PDB entry 1XWJ | X-ray diffraction, 2.60 A resolution | chains A and B

== Chain A ==
Protein: Vinculin
Organism: Gallus gallus
Reference sequence: P12003 (VINC_CHICK); residue numbers follow UniProt; this construct covers 1-258
Amino-acid sequence (280 residues; numbered -21 to 258; the number before each row is that of its first residue; numbers below 1 keep their minus sign (Met-21 is residue -21)):
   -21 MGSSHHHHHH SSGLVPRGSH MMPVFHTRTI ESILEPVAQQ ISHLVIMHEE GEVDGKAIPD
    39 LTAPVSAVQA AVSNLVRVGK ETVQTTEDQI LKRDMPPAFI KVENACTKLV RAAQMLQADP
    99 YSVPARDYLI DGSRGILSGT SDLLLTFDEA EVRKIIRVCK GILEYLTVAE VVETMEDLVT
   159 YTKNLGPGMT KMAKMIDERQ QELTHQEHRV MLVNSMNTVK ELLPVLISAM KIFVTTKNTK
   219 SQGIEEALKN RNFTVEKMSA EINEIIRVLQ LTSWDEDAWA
Disordered / not traced: -21 to -2, 252-258
Differences from the reference sequence: expression tag (-21 to 0)

== Chain B ==
Protein: Talin
Reference sequence: Q8AWI0 (Q8AWI0_CHICK); residues 1945-1970 here correspond to UniProt positions 1944-1969 (UniProt number = residue number - 1)
Amino-acid sequence (26 residues; each row starts with the number of its first residue):
  1945 YTKKELIESA RKVSEKVSHV LAALQA
Disordered / not traced: 1945-1946
Reported in the primary citation:
  - contacts within the chain: Lys1956-Lys1960 (hydrogen bond)
  - mutagenesis - L1950A, V1957A, V1961A, V1964A, L1965A: decreased binding to Vinculin (chain A)
  - mutagenesis - K1960A: increased binding to Vinculin (chain A)

== Interface between chain A and chain B ==
Pairs across the interface (44; chain A residue first):
  Thr7(A) with Ile1951(B)
  Ser10(A) with Arg1955(B), hydrogen bond
  Ile11(A) with Ile1951(B); Ala1954(B); Arg1955(B); Ser1958(B), hydrogen bond (backbone-side chain)
  Val15(A) with Ser1958(B); Val1961(B), hydrophobic
  Gln18(A) with Ser1962(B), hydrogen bond; Leu1965(B); Ala1966(B); Ala1970(B)
  Ile19(A) with Leu1965(B), hydrophobic
  His21(A) with Gln1969(B); Ala1970(B), hydrogen bond (side chain-backbone)
  Leu22(A) with Leu1965(B), hydrophobic; Leu1968(B), hydrophobic; Ala1970(B), hydrophobic
  Met25(A) with Leu1968(B); Gln1969(B); Ala1970(B), hydrophobic
  Ile36(A) with Leu1968(B), hydrophobic
  Pro37(A) with Ala1967(B)
  Pro42(A) with Val1964(B), hydrophobic
  Val43(A) with Val1964(B)
  Ala45(A) with Lys1960(B)
  Val46(A) with Lys1960(B); Val1961(B), hydrophobic; Val1964(B), hydrophobic
  Ala49(A) with Val1957(B)
  Val50(A) with Val1957(B)
  Leu53(A) with Leu1950(B), hydrophobic; Ser1953(B); Ala1954(B); Val1957(B), hydrophobic
  Val56(A) with Glu1949(B); Leu1950(B), hydrophobic
  Gly57(A) with Leu1950(B)
  Ser111(A) with Leu1965(B)
  Ile114(A) with Val1957(B), hydrophobic; Val1961(B), hydrophobic
  Leu121(A) with Leu1950(B), hydrophobic
  Phe125(A) with Lys1947(B); Ile1951(B), hydrophobic
Interface residues without a listed pair, chain A (33 interface residues in all): Leu12, Leu39, Arg55, Thr60, Met73, Leu107, Leu115, Thr118, Leu122
Interface residues without a listed pair, chain B (20 interface residues in all): Lys1956

== Overview ==
33 residues of chain A and 20 residues of chain B are in contact; the contacts include 4 hydrogen bonds. Polar
contacts include Ser10(A)-Arg1955(B), Ile11(A)-Ser1958(B) and Gln18(A)-Ser1962(B). The paper reports that
L1950A, V1957A and V1961A of chain B, among others, reduce binding to Vinculin (chain A); contacts within the
chain involving Lys1960(B) and Lys1956(B); 6 substitutions were tested in all.
Here chain A is Vinculin (Gallus gallus) and chain B is Talin. Entry 1XWJ (Vinculin head (1-258) in complex
with the talin vinculin binding site 3 (1945-1969)) was determined by X-ray diffraction.
